PDB entry 9H3I | X-ray diffraction, 2.31 A resolution | chains A and B of the 4 polymer chains in the assembly

[Chain A]
Name: Trans-aconitate decarboxylase 1
Source organism: Mycosarcoma maydis
Notes: EC 4.1.1.113
Reference sequence: A0A0U2UYC4 (TAD1_USTMD); numbering as in UniProt; present here: 1-318, 323-493
Amino-acid sequence (493 residues; numbered 1 to 493 plus 3 insertion-coded residues; 3 numbers in that range are skipped by the numbering (no residue carries them; nothing is unmodelled there); the number before each row is that of its first residue; a row labelled like 318A-318C holds insertion residues (318A, then the next letters in order)):
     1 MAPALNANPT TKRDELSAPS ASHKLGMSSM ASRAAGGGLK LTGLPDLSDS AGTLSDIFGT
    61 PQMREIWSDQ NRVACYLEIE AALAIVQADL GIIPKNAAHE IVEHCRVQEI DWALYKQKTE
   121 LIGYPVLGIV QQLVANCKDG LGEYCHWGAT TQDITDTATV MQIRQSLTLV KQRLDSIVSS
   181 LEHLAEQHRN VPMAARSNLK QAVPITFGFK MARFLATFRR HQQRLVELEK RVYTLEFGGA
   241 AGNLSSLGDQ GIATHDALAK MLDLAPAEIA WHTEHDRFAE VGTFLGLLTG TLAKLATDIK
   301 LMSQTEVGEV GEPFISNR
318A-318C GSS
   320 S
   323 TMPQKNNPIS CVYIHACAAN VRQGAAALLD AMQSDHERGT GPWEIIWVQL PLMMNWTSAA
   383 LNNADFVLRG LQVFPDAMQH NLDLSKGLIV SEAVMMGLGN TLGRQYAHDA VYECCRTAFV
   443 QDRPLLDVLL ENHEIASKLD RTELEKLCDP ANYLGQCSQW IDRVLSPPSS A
Not modelled in the structure: 1-49, 318A-318C, 327, 490-493
Construct notes: conflict Pro489 (Arg in A0A0U2UYC4)

[Chain B]
Name: Trans-aconitate decarboxylase 1
Source organism: Mycosarcoma maydis
Notes: EC 4.1.1.113
Reference sequence: A0A0U2UYC4 (TAD1_USTMD); residue numbers follow UniProt; this construct covers 1-493
Amino-acid sequence (493 residues; numbered 1 to 493; the number before each row is that of its first residue):
     1 MAPALNANPT TKRDELSAPS ASHKLGMSSM ASRAAGGGLK LTGLPDLSDS AGTLSDIFGT
    61 PQMREIWSDQ NRVACYLEIE AALAIVQADL GIIPKNAAHE IVEHCRVQEI DWALYKQKTE
   121 LIGYPVLGIV QQLVANCKDG LGEYCHWGAT TQDITDTATV MQIRQSLTLV KQRLDSIVSS
   181 LEHLAEQHRN VPMAARSNLK QAVPITFGFK MARFLATFRR HQQRLVELEK RVYTLEFGGA
   241 AGNLSSLGDQ GIATHDALAK MLDLAPAEIA WHTEHDRFAE VGTFLGLLTG TLAKLATDIK
   301 LMSQTEVGEV GEPFISNRGS SSTMPQKNNP ISCVYIHACA ANVRQGAAAL LDAMQSDHER
   361 GTGPWEIIWV QLPLMMNWTS AALNNADFVL RGLQVFPDAM QHNLDLSKGL IVSEAVMMGL
   421 GNTLGRQYAH DAVYECCRTA FVQDRPLLDV LLENHEIASK LDRTELEKLC DPANYLGQCS
   481 QWIDRVLSPP SSA
Not modelled in the structure: 1-49, 320-324, 326, 490-493
Construct notes: conflict Pro489 (Arg in A0A0U2UYC4)

[Interface between chain A and chain B]
Residue-residue contacts (83; chain A residue first):
  Ala51(A) - Lys116(B)
  Gly52(A) - Asp69(B)
  Gly52(A) - Lys116(B)
  Thr53(A) - Asp69(B)  hydrogen bond (backbone-side chain)
  Thr53(A) - Arg72(B)  hydrogen bond
  Thr53(A) - Tyr115(B)
  Thr53(A) - Lys116(B)
  Thr53(A) - Thr119(B)
  Asp56(A) - Lys116(B)  salt bridge
  Asp56(A) - Glu120(B)
  Ile57(A) - Thr119(B)
  Ile57(A) - Glu120(B)
  Phe58(A) - Glu366(B)
  Phe58(A) - Trp369(B)  hydrophobic
  Phe58(A) - Val370(B)  hydrophobic
  Asp69(A) - Gly52(B)
  Asp69(A) - Thr53(B)  hydrogen bond (side chain-backbone)
  Arg72(A) - Thr53(B)  hydrogen bond
  Tyr115(A) - Thr53(B)
  Lys116(A) - Ser50(B)
  Lys116(A) - Ala51(B)
  Lys116(A) - Gly52(B)
  Lys116(A) - Thr53(B)
  Lys116(A) - Asp56(B)  salt bridge
  Thr119(A) - Thr53(B)
  Glu120(A) - Asp56(B)
  Glu120(A) - Ile57(B)
  Leu121(A) - Ile315(B)  hydrophobic
  Leu121(A) - Ser316(B)
  Leu121(A) - Asn317(B)
  Leu121(A) - Arg318(B)
  Ile122(A) - Asn317(B)
  Ile122(A) - Arg318(B)
  Gly123(A) - Tyr335(B)  hydrogen bond (backbone-side chain)
  Tyr124(A) - Asn329(B)
  Tyr124(A) - Ile331(B)
  Lys300(A) - Thr362(B)  hydrogen bond (side chain-backbone)
  Ser316(A) - Leu121(B)
  Asn317(A) - Leu121(B)
  Arg318(A) - Leu121(B)
  Arg318(A) - Ile122(B)
  Ser320(A) - Ile122(B)  hydrogen bond (backbone-backbone)
  Asn329(A) - Tyr124(B)  hydrogen bond
  Ile331(A) - Tyr124(B)
  Val334(A) - Thr362(B)
  Val334(A) - Gly363(B)
  Val334(A) - Glu366(B)
  Tyr335(A) - Gly123(B)  hydrogen bond (side chain-backbone)
  His337(A) - Gly363(B)
  His337(A) - Pro364(B)
  His337(A) - Ile367(B)
  Ala338(A) - Gly363(B)
  Ala338(A) - Glu366(B)
  Ala338(A) - Ile367(B)  hydrophobic
  Ala341(A) - Asp352(B)
  Ala341(A) - Ile367(B)  hydrophobic
  Asn342(A) - Gln371(B)  hydrogen bond
  Arg344(A) - Asp352(B)  salt bridge
  Gln345(A) - Gln345(B)  hydrogen bond
  Gln345(A) - Ala348(B)
  Gln345(A) - Ala349(B)
  Ala348(A) - Gln345(B)
  Ala349(A) - Gln345(B)
  Asp352(A) - Ala341(B)
  Asp352(A) - Arg344(B)  salt bridge
  Thr362(A) - Lys300(B)  hydrogen bond (backbone-side chain)
  Thr362(A) - Val334(B)
  Gly363(A) - Val334(B)
  Gly363(A) - His337(B)
  Gly363(A) - Ala338(B)
  Pro364(A) - His337(B)
  Glu366(A) - Val334(B)
  Glu366(A) - Ala338(B)
  Ile367(A) - His337(B)
  Ile367(A) - Ala338(B)  hydrophobic
  Ile367(A) - Ala341(B)  hydrophobic
  Ile367(A) - Asn342(B)
  Trp369(A) - Phe58(B)  hydrophobic
  Val370(A) - Phe58(B)  hydrophobic
  Val370(A) - Trp378(B)  hydrophobic
  Gln371(A) - Asn342(B)  hydrogen bond
  Trp378(A) - Val370(B)
  Trp378(A) - Leu374(B)  hydrophobic
Also at the interface, not in a pair above, chain A (45 interface residues in all): Leu54, Leu374
Also at the interface, not in a pair above, chain B (48 interface residues in all): Leu54, Gly319, Pro330

[Overview]
The interface between chain A and chain B involves 45 residues on one side and 48 on the other, with 13
hydrogen bonds and 4 salt bridges. Polar pairs include Asp56(A)-Lys116(B), Arg344(A)-Asp352(B) and
Thr53(A)-Asp69(B).
Both chains are Trans-aconitate decarboxylase 1 (Mycosarcoma maydis). Entry 9H3I (trans-aconitate
decarboxylase Tad1- wild type) was determined by X-ray diffraction (same publication as 9H4E, 9H4G and 9H4H).
